Entry 7Z85 (electron microscopy, 3.10 A resolution); this record covers chains C and F of the 6 polymer chains in the assembly.

# Chain C
Protein: Spike glycoprotein, Fibritin
From: Severe acute respiratory syndrome coronavirus 2
UniProtKB: chimeric construct of P0DTC2, P10104: residues 1-1208 from P0DTC2 (SPIKE_SARS2) positions 1-1208 (same numbers); residues 1211-1238 from P10104 positions 458-485 (UniProt number = residue number - 753)
Chain sequence (1260 residues; each row starts with the number of its first residue):
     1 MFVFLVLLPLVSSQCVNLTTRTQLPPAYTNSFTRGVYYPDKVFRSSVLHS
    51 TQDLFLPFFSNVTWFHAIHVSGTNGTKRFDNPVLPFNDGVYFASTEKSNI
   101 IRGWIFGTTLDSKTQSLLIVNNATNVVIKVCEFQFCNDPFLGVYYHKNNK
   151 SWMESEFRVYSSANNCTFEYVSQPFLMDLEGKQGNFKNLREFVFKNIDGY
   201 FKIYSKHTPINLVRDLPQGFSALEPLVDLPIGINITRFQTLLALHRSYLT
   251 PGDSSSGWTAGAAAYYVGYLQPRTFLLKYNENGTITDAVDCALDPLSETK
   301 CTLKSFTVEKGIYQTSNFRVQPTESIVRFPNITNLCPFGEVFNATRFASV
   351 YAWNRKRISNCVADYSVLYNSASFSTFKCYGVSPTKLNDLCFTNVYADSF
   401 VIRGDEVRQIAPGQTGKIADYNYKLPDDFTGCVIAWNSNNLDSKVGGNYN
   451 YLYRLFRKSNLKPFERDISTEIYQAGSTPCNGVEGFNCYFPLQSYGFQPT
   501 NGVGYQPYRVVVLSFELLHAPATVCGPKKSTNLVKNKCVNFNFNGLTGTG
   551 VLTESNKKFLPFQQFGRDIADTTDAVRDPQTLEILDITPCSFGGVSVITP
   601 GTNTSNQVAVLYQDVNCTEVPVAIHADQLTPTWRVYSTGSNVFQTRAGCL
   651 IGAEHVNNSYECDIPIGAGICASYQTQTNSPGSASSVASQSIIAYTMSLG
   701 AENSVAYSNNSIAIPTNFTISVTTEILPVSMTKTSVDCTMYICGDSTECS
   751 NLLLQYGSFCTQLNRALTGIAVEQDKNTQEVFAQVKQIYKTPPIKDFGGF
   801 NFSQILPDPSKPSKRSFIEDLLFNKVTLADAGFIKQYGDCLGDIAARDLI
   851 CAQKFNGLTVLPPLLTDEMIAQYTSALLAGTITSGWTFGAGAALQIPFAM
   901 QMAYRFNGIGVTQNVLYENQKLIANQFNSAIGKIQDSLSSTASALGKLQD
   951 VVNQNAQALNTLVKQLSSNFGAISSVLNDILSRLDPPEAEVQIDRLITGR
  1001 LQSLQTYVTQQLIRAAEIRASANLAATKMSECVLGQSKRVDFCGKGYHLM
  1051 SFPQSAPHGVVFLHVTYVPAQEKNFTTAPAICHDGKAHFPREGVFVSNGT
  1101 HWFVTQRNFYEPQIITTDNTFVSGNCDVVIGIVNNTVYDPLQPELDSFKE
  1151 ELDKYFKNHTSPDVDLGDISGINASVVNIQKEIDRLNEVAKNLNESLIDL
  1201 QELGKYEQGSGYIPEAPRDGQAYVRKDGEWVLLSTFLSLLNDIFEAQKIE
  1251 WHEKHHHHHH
Disordered / not traced: 1-26, 67-80, 144-164, 173-186, 243-263, 621-640, 677-689, 828-855, 1148-1260
Construct notes: engineered mutation Gly-682 (Arg in P0DTC2), Ser-683 (Arg in P0DTC2), Ser-685 (Arg in P0DTC2), Pro-986 (Lys in P0DTC2), Pro-987 (Val in P0DTC2); linker (1209-1210); conflict Leu-1232 (Phe479 in P10104); expression tag (1239-1260)
Disulfides: Cys-131/Cys-166, Cys-291/Cys-301, Cys-336/Cys-361, Cys-379/Cys-432, Cys-391/Cys-525, Cys-480/Cys-488, Cys-538/Cys-590, Cys-617/Cys-649, Cys-662/Cys-671, Cys-738/Cys-760, Cys-743/Cys-749, Cys-1032/Cys-1043, Cys-1082/Cys-1126
Covalently attached groups: N-acetylglucosamine (NAG) linked to Asn-61, Asn-122, Asn-165, Asn-234, Asn-282, Asn-331, Asn-343, Asn-603, Asn-616, Asn-657, Asn-709, Asn-717, Asn-801, Asn-1074, Asn-1098, Asn-1134
UniProt features mapped onto this chain:
  - region: Asn-280 to Cys-301 (Putative superantigen), Arg-403 to Asp-405 (Integrin-binding motif), Asn-448 to Phe-456 (Immunodominant HLA epitope recognized by the CD8+), Pro-681, Ala-684 (Putative superantigen), Ser-816 to Tyr-837 (Fusion peptide 1), Lys-835 to Phe-855 (Fusion peptide 2), Asp-1163 to Glu-1202 (Heptad repeat 2)
  - site: Arg-815, Ser-816 (Cleavage)
  - glycosylation: Asn-17 (N-linked (GlcNAc...) (complex) asparagine), Asn-61 (N-linked (GlcNAc...) (hybrid) asparagine), Asn-74 (N-linked (GlcNAc...) (complex) asparagine), Asn-122 (N-linked (GlcNAc...) (hybrid) asparagine), Asn-149 (N-linked (GlcNAc...) (complex) asparagine), Asn-165 (N-linked (GlcNAc...) (complex) asparagine), Asn-234 (N-linked (GlcNAc...) (high mannose) asparagine), Asn-282 (N-linked (GlcNAc...) (complex) asparagine), Thr-323 (O-linked (GalNAc) threonine), Ser-325 (O-linked (HexNAc...) serine), Asn-331 (N-linked (GlcNAc...) (complex) asparagine), Asn-343 (N-linked (GlcNAc...) (complex) asparagine), Asn-603 (N-linked (GlcNAc...) (hybrid) asparagine), Asn-616 (N-linked (GlcNAc...) (complex) asparagine), Asn-657 (N-linked (GlcNAc...) (complex) asparagine), Thr-676 (O-linked (GlcNAc...) threonine), Thr-678 (O-linked (GlcNAc...) threonine), Asn-709 (N-linked (GlcNAc...) (high mannose) asparagine), Asn-717 (N-linked (GlcNAc...) (hybrid) asparagine), Asn-801 (N-linked (GlcNAc...) (hybrid) asparagine) and 6 more in UniProt

# Chain F
Protein: Nanobody H11-B5
From: Lama glama
Notes: antibody fragment or engineered binder
Chain sequence (134 residues; row label = number of the first residue in the row):
     1 QVQLVESGGGLMQAGGSLRLSCAVSGRTFSTAAMGWFRQAPGKEREFVAA
    51 IRWSGGSAYYADSVKGRFTISRDKAKNTVYLQMNSLKYEDTAVYYCASYQ
   101 ATRSLLSDYATWPYDYWGQGTQVTVSSKHHHHHH
Disordered / not traced: 1, 127-134
Disulfides: Cys-22/Cys-96

# Chain C / chain F interface
Residue-residue contacts (25):
  Tyr-449(C) with Ala-101(F), hydrophobic; Trp-112(F)
  Asn-450(C) with Phe-29(F)
  Leu-455(C) with Ser-104(F)
  Phe-456(C) with Ser-104(F)
  Gly-482(C) with Gly-55(F); Ser-57(F)
  Val-483(C) with Ser-57(F)
  Glu-484(C) with Arg-52(F), salt bridge; Ser-57(F), hydrogen bond (backbone-side chain); Leu-106(F)
  Tyr-489(C) with Ser-104(F)
  Phe-490(C) with Arg-52(F); Ser-54(F); Thr-102(F); Ser-104(F), hydrogen bond (backbone-side chain)
  Pro-491(C) with Ser-104(F)
  Leu-492(C) with Thr-102(F); Arg-103(F); Ser-104(F), hydrogen bond (backbone-backbone)
  Gln-493(C) with Thr-102(F); Arg-103(F), hydrogen bond; Ser-104(F), hydrogen bond (side chain-backbone)
  Ser-494(C) with Ala-101(F); Thr-102(F), hydrogen bond (side chain-backbone)
Other interface residues (no listed pair), chain C (15 interface residues in all): Leu-452, Thr-470
Other interface residues (no listed pair), chain F (14 interface residues in all): Arg-27, Thr-31, Leu-105

# In short
Chain C and chain F form an interface of 15 and 14 residues respectively, with 6 hydrogen bonds and 1 salt
bridge. Polar pairs include Glu-484(C)/Arg-52(F), Glu-484(C)/Ser-57(F) and Phe-490(C)/Ser-104(F).
N-acetylglucosamine is covalently linked to Asn-61(C), Asn-122(C), Asn-165(C), Asn-234(C), Asn-282(C) and
Asn-331(C) and 10 more.
Here chain C is Spike glycoprotein, Fibritin (Severe acute respiratory syndrome coronavirus 2) and chain F is
Nanobody H11-B5 (Lama glama). Entry 7Z85 (CRYO-EM STRUCTURE OF SARS-COV-2 SPIKE : H11-B5 nanobody complex) was
determined by electron microscopy, deposited together with 7Z1A, 7Z1B, 7Z1C, 7Z1D, 7Z1E, 7Z6V and 4 further
entries.
